Entry 8P5E (electron microscopy, 3.90 A resolution); this record covers chains F and G of the 15 polymer chains in the assembly.

Chain F:
Name: DNA polymerase epsilon subunit B
Source organism: Saccharomyces cerevisiae
UniProtKB: P24482 (DPB2_YEAST); residues 1-689 here = UniProt positions 1-689
Chain sequence (689 residues; numbered 1 to 689; the number before each row is that of its first residue):
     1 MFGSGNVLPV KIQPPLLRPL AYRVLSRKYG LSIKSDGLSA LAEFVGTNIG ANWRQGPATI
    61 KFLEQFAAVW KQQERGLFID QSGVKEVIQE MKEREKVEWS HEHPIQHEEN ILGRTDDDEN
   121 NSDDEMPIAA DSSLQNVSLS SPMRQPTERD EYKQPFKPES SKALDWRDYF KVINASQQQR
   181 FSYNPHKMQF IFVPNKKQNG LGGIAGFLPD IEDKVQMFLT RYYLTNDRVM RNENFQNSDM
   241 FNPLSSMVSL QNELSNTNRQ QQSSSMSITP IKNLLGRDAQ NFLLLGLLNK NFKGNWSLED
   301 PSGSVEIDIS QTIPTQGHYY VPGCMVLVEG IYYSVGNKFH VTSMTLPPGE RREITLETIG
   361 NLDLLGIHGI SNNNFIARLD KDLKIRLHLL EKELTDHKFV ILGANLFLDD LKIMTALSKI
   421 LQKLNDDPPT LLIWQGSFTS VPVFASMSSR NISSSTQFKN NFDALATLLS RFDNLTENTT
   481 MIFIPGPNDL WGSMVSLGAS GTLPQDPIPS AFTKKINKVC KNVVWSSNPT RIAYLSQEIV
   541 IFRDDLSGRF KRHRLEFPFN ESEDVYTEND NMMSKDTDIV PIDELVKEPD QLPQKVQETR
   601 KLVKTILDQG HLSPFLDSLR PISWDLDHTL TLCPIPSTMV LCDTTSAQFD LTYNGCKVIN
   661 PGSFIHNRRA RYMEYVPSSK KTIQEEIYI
Not modelled in the structure: 1-4, 95-166, 237-265, 560-593, 688-689
Swiss-Prot annotation at these positions:
  - modified residue (Phosphoserine): Ser-122, Ser-141, Ser-613

Chain G:
Name: DNA polymerase epsilon catalytic subunit A
Source organism: Saccharomyces cerevisiae
Notes: EC 2.7.7.7, 3.1.11.-
UniProtKB: P21951 (DPOE_YEAST); residues 1-2222 here = UniProt positions 1-2222
Chain sequence (2222 residues; each row starts with the number of its first residue):
     1 MMFGKKKNNG GSSTARYSAG NKYNTLSNNY ALSAQQLLNA SKIDDIDSMM GFERYVPPQY
    61 NGRFDAKDID QIPGRVGWLT NMHATLVSQE TLSSGSNGGG NSNDGERVTT NQGISGVDFY
   121 FLDEEGGSFK STVVYDPYFF IACNDESRVN DVEELVKKYL ESCLKSLQII RKEDLTMDNH
   181 LLGLQKTLIK LSFVNSNQLF EARKLLRPIL QDNANNNVQR NIYNVAANGS EKVDAKHLIE
   241 DIREYDVPYH VRVSIDKDIR VGKWYKVTQQ GFIEDTRKIA FADPVVMAFD IETTKPPLKF
   301 PDSAVDQIMM ISYMIDGEGF LITNREIISE DIEDFEYTPK PEYPGFFTIF NENDEVALLQ
   361 RFFEHIRDVR PTVISTFNGD FFDWPFIHNR SKIHGLDMFD EIGFAPDAEG EYKSSYCSHM
   421 DCFRWVKRDS YLPQGSQGLK AVTQSKLGYN PIELDPELMT PYAFEKPQHL SEYSVSDAVA
   481 TYYLYMKYVH PFIFSLCTII PLNPDETLRK GTGTLCEMLL MVQAYQHNIL LPNKHTDPIE
   541 RFYDGHLLES ETYVGGHVES LEAGVFRSDL KNEFKIDPSA IDELLQELPE ALKFSVEVEN
   601 KSSVDKVTNF EEIKNQITQK LLELKENNIR NELPLIYHVD VASMYPNIMT TNRLQPDSIK
   661 AERDCASCDF NRPGKTCARK LKWAWRGEFF PSKMDEYNMI KRALQNETFP NKNKFSKKKV
   721 LTFDELSYAD QVIHIKKRLT EYSRKVYHRV KVSEIVEREA IVCQRENPFY VDTVKSFRDR
   781 RYEFKGLAKT WKGNLSKIDP SDKHARDEAK KMIVLYDSLQ LAHKVILNSF YGYVMRKGSR
   841 WYSMEMAGIT CLTGATIIQM ARALVERVGR PLELDTDGIW CILPKSFPET YFFTLENGKK
   901 LYLSYPCSML NYRVHQKFTN HQYQELKDPL NYIYETHSEN TIFFEVDGPY KAMILPSSKE
   961 EGKGIKKRYA VFNEDGSLAE LKGFELKRRG ELQLIKNFQS DIFKVFLEGD TLEGCYSAVA
  1021 SVCNRWLDVL DSHGLMLEDE DLVSLICENR SMSKTLKEYE GQKSTSITTA RRLGDFLGED
  1081 MVKDKGLQCK YIISSKPFNA PVTERAIPVA IFSADIPIKR SFLRRWTLDP SLEDLDIRTI
  1141 IDWGYYRERL GSAIQKIITI PAALQGVSNP VPRVEHPDWL KRKIATKEDK FKQTSLTKFF
  1201 SKTKNVPTMG KIKDIEDLFE PTVEEDNAKI KIARTTKKKA VSKRKRNQLT NEEDPLVLPS
  1261 EIPSMDEDYV GWLNYQKIKW KIQARDRKRR DQLFGNTNSS RERSALGSMI RKQAESYANS
  1321 TWEVLQYKDS GEPGVLEVFV TINGKVQNIT FHIPKTIYMK FKSQTMPLQK IKNCLIEKSS
  1381 ASLPNNPKTS NPAGGQLFKI TLPESVFLEE KENCTSIFND ENVLGVFEGT ITPHQRAIMD
  1441 LGASVTFRSK AMGALGKGIQ QGFEMKDLSM AENERYLSGF SMDIGYLLHF PTSIGYEFFS
  1501 LFKSWGDTIT ILVLKPSNQA QEINASSLGQ IYKQMFEKKK GKIETYSYLV DIKEDINFEF
  1561 VYFTDISKLY RRLSQETTKL KEERGLQFLL LLQSPFITKL LGTIRLLNQM PIVKLSLNEV
  1621 LLPQLNWQPT LLKKLVNHVL SSGSWISHLI KLSQYSNIPI CNLRLDSMDY IIDVLYARKL
  1681 KKENIVLWWN EKAPLPDHGG IQNDFDLNTS WIMNDSEFPK INNSGVYDNV VLDVGVDNLT
  1741 VNTILTSALI NDAEGSDLVN NNMGIDDKDA VINSPSEFVH DAFSNDALNV LRGMLKEWWD
  1801 EALKENSTAD LLVNSLASWV QNPNAKLFDG LLRYHVHNLT KKALLQLVNE FSALGSTIVY
  1861 ADRNQILIKT NKYSPENCYA YSQYMMKAVR TNPMFSYLDL NIKRYWDLLI WMDKFNFSGL
  1921 ACIEIEEKEN QDYTAVSQWQ LKKFLSPIYQ PEFEDWMMII LDSMLKTKQS YLKLNSGTQR
  1981 PTQIVNVKKQ DKEDSVENSL NGFSHLFSKP LMKRVKKLFK NQQEFILDPQ YEADYVIPVL
  2041 PGSHLNVKNP LLELVKSLCH VMLLSKSTIL EIRTLRKELL KIFELREFAK VAEFKDPSLS
  2101 LVVPDFLCEY CFFISDIDFC KAAPESIFSC VRCHKAFNQV LLQEHLIQKL RSDIESYLIQ
  2161 DLRCSRCHKV KRDYMSAHCP CAGAWEGTLP RESIVQKLNV FKQVAKYYGF DILLSCIADL
  2221 TI
Not modelled in the structure: 1-1320, 1451-1453, 1492-1496, 1514-1522, 1552-1555, 1564-1567, 1586-1587, 1748-1776, 1976-1994, 2221-2222
Metal / ion sites: Zn2+ site 1: Cys-2108, Cys-2130, Cys-2133; Zn2+ site 2: Cys-2164, Cys-2167, Cys-2179
Swiss-Prot annotation at these positions:
  - zinc finger: Cys-2108 to Cys-2133 (CysA-type)
  - motif: Cys-2164 to Cys-2181 (CysB motif)
  - binding site (Zn(2+)): Cys-2108, Cys-2111, Cys-2130, Cys-2133
  - binding site ([4Fe-4S] cluster): Cys-2164, Cys-2167, Cys-2179, Cys-2181
  - mutagenesis: Met-644 (M644G: Increases rates of C-to-A transversion substitutions; M644I: In POL2-9; temperature-sensitive mutant), Pro-710 (P710S: In POL2-18; temperature-sensitive mutant)

Interface between chain F and chain G:
Residue-residue contacts - 80 pairs, chain F then chain G:
  Ile-204(F) / Asn-2199(G)
  Phe-207(F) / Leu-2220(G)  hydrophobic
  Leu-208(F) / Tyr-2157(G)  hydrophobic
  Leu-208(F) / Arg-2191(G)  hydrogen bond (backbone-side chain)
  Leu-208(F) / Ile-2194(G)  hydrophobic
  Pro-209(F) / Tyr-2157(G)  hydrogen bond (backbone-side chain)
  Pro-209(F) / Arg-2191(G)  hydrogen bond (backbone-side chain)
  Asp-210(F) / Arg-2191(G)  salt bridge
  Ile-211(F) / Leu-2162(G)  hydrophobic
  Ile-211(F) / Gly-2187(G)
  Lys-214(F) / Gln-2160(G)
  Lys-214(F) / Leu-2162(G)
  Val-215(F) / Ser-2176(G)
  Phe-218(F) / Tyr-2174(G)
  Leu-219(F) / Met-2175(G)  hydrophobic
  Leu-287(F) / Tyr-2174(G)  hydrophobic
  Leu-287(F) / Met-2175(G)  hydrophobic
  Asn-289(F) / Tyr-2174(G)
  Phe-292(F) / Arg-2172(G)
  Glu-299(F) / Asp-2173(G)
  Glu-299(F) / Tyr-2174(G)  hydrogen bond (side chain-backbone)
  Glu-299(F) / Met-2175(G)  hydrogen bond (side chain-backbone)
  Asp-300(F) / Met-2175(G)
  Pro-301(F) / Met-2175(G)
  Phe-444(F) / Pro-1694(G)  hydrophobic
  Phe-444(F) / Glu-2144(G)
  Ala-445(F) / Glu-2144(G)  hydrogen bond (backbone-side chain)
  Ala-445(F) / Gln-2148(G)
  Ser-446(F) / Leu-2141(G)
  Met-447(F) / Asn-1822(G)
  Met-447(F) / Leu-2107(G)  hydrophobic
  Met-447(F) / Glu-2109(G)
  Ser-448(F) / Glu-2109(G)
  Ser-449(F) / Glu-1619(G)
  Ser-449(F) / Glu-2109(G)  hydrogen bond (backbone-side chain)
  Arg-450(F) / Leu-1617(G)
  Arg-450(F) / Asn-1618(G)  hydrogen bond (backbone-backbone)
  Arg-450(F) / Glu-1619(G)
  Arg-450(F) / Asp-1666(G)  salt bridge
  Arg-450(F) / Glu-2109(G)
  Arg-450(F) / Tyr-2110(G)
  Asn-451(F) / Ser-1616(G)
  Asn-451(F) / Asn-1618(G)  hydrogen bond
  Asn-451(F) / Glu-1619(G)  hydrogen bond (backbone-side chain)
  Ile-452(F) / Pro-1595(G)
  Ile-452(F) / Glu-1619(G)  hydrogen bond (backbone-side chain)
  Ser-453(F) / Glu-1619(G)
  Ser-453(F) / Val-2140(G)
  Trp-491(F) / Ile-2147(G)  hydrophobic
  Trp-491(F) / Cys-2216(G)  hydrophobic
  Trp-491(F) / Asp-2219(G)
  Met-494(F) / Glu-2144(G)
  Met-494(F) / Gln-2148(G)  hydrogen bond (backbone-side chain)
  Val-495(F) / Arg-2151(G)
  Val-495(F) / Ser-2152(G)
  Leu-497(F) / Leu-1695(G)
  Ala-499(F) / Asn-1703(G)
  Ser-500(F) / Asn-1703(G)  hydrogen bond (backbone-backbone)
  Ser-500(F) / Phe-1705(G)
  Thr-502(F) / Glu-2155(G)
  Asp-506(F) / Arg-2151(G)  salt bridge
  Pro-509(F) / Asp-2219(G)
  Ala-511(F) / Ser-2215(G)
  Arg-549(F) / Asp-1704(G)  salt bridge
  Lys-551(F) / Asp-1420(G)
  Arg-552(F) / Ile-1701(G)
  Arg-552(F) / Asp-1704(G)  salt bridge
  His-553(F) / Asp-1704(G)  salt bridge
  Lys-595(F) / Cys-1414(G)
  Leu-616(F) / Tyr-2174(G)
  Ser-618(F) / Phe-1705(G)
  Ser-618(F) / Leu-1707(G)
  Leu-619(F) / Phe-1705(G)
  Pro-621(F) / Phe-1705(G)
  Pro-621(F) / Glu-2155(G)
  Ile-622(F) / Leu-2158(G)
  Ser-623(F) / Leu-2158(G)
  Trp-624(F) / Tyr-2157(G)
  Trp-624(F) / Leu-2158(G)
  Trp-624(F) / Gln-2160(G)
Interface residues without a listed pair, chain F (55 interface residues in all): Ala-205, Ser-440, Val-441, Pro-442, Ser-455, Ser-510, Asp-617
Interface residues without a listed pair, chain G (54 interface residues in all): Lys-1692, Gln-1702, Gln-1821, Asn-1824, Asn-2138, His-2145, Ile-2154, Ile-2159, Val-2195, Leu-2198

Overview:
55 residues of chain F face 54 of chain G across their interface; the contacts include 13 hydrogen bonds and 6
salt bridges. Polar pairs include Asp-210(F)/Arg-2191(G), Arg-450(F)/Asp-1666(G) and Asp-506(F)/Arg-2151(G).
Here chain F is DNA polymerase epsilon subunit B and chain G is DNA polymerase epsilon catalytic subunit A,
both from Saccharomyces cerevisiae. Entry 8P5E (S. cerevisiae nexus-sCMGE after DNA replication initiation)
was determined by electron microscopy together with 8P62 and 8P63 from the same study.
